4V4W - chains B0 and BU of the 52 polymer chains in the assembly; structure by electron microscopy, 15.00 A resolution (very low resolution: no residue pairs are listed; an interface is given only as per-side residue counts).

# Chain B0
Molecule: 23S ribosomal RNA
From: Escherichia coli
Sequence (2740 nucleotides; each row starts with the number of its first residue; note: 147 numbers in that range are skipped by the numbering (no residue carries them; nothing is unmodelled there)):
    16 CGUACACGGU GGAUGCCCUG GCAGUCA
    44 AGGCGAUGAA GGACGUGCUA AUCUGCGAUA AGCGUCGGUA AGGUGAUAUG AACCGUU
   102 UAACCGGCGA UUUCCGAAUG GGGAA
   128 CCC
   140 CG
   149 AUCAUU
   161 AUCCA
   172 AAUGAGGCGA ACCGGGGGAA CUGAAACAUC UAAGUACCCC GAGGAAAAGA AAUCAACCGA
   232 GAUUCCCCCA GUAGCGGCGA GCGAACGGGG AGCAGCCC
   271 GAGCCU
   278 AAUCAGUGUG UGUGUU
   295 GUGGAAGCGU CUGGAAAGGC GCGCGAUACA GGGUGACAGC CCCGUACAC
   347 AAUGCACAUG CUGU
   362 AGCUCGAUGA GUAGGGCGGG
   383 C
   385 CGUGGUA
   393 CCUGUCUGAA UAUGGGGGGA CCAUCCUCCA AGGCUAAAUA CUC
   437 UGACUGACCG AUAGUGAACC AGUACCGUGA GGGAAAGGCG AAAAGAACCC CGGCGAGGGG
   497 AGUGAAAAAG AACCUGAAAC CGUGUACGUA CAAGCAGUGG GAGGCACCUU AUGCGUGUUA
   557 UGGCGUGCCU UUUGUAUAAU GGGUCAGCGA CUUAUAUUCU GUAGCAAGGU UAACC
   617 GGGGAGCCGA AGGGAAACCG AGUCUUAAC
   647 GGGCGUUAAG UUGCAGGGUA UAGACCCGAA ACCCGGUGAU CUAGCCAUGG GCAGGUUGAA
   707 GGUUGGGUAA CACUAACUGG AGGACCGAAC CGACUAAUGU UGAAAAAUUA GCGGAUGACU
   767 UGUGGCUGGG GGUGAAAGGC CAAUCAAACC GGGAGAUAGC UGGUUCUCCC CGAAAGCUAU
   827 UUAGGUAGCG CCUCGUGAAU
   848 CAUCUCCGGG GGUAGAGCAC UGUUUCGGCA AGGGGGUC
   891 GACUU
   897 CCAACCCGAU GCAAACUGCG AAUACCGGAG
   928 AUGUUAUCAC GGGAGACACA CGGCGGGUG
   958 UAACGUCCGU CGUGAAGAGG GAAACAACCC AGACCGC
   996 AGCUAAGGUC CCAAAGUCAU GGUUAAGUGG GAAACGAUGU GGGAAGGCCC AGACAGCCAG
  1056 GAUGUUGGCU UAGAAGCAGC CAUCAUUUAA AGAAAGCGUA AUAGCUCACU GGUCGAGUCG
  1116 GCCUGCGCGG AAGAUGUA
  1135 CGGGGCUAAA CCAUGCACCG AAGCUGCGGC AGCGACG
  1173 UUAUGCGUUG UUGGGUAGGG GAGCGUUCUG UA
  1206 GCCUGCGAAG GUGUGCUGUG AGGCAUGCUG GAGGUAUCAG AAGUGCGAAU GCUGACAUAA
  1266 GUAACGAUAA AGCGGGUGAA AAGCCCGCUC GCCGGAAGAC CAAGGGUUCC UGUCCAACGU
  1326 UAAUCGGGGC AGGGUGAGUC GA
  1349 CCCUAAGGCG AGGCCGAAAG GCGUAGUCGA UGGGAAACAG GUUAAUAUUC CUGUACUUGG
  1409 UGUGUGGGUG AUGGAGGGAC GGAGAAGGCU AUGUUAUGCC AAGCUAUGGC UGCUGGUUGG
  1469 UACGCUCAAG GGCGAUCGGG UCAGAAAAUC UACCGGUCAC AUGCCUCAGA CGUAUCGGGA
  1529 GCUUCCUCGG AAGCGAAGUA ACAAA
  1555 GCCCU
  1561 CUUCCAGGAA AAGCUUCUAA ACGUUGAAAC AUGUCAAAUC GUACCCCAAA CCGACACAGG
  1621 UGGUCAGGUA GAGAAUACCA
  1642 GGCGCUUGAG AGAACUCGGG UGAAGGAACU AGGCAAAAUG GUGCCGUAAC UUCGGGAGAA
  1702 GGCACGCUGA U
  1716 UAG
  1728 CUCGC
  1741 CUG
  1746 AUCAGUCGAA GAUACCAGCU GGCUGCAACU GUUUAUUAAA AACACAGCAC UGUGCAAACA
  1806 CGAAAGUGGA CGUAUACGGU GUGACGCCUG CCCGGUGCCG GAAGGUUAA
  1859 UGGGGUU
  1869 GCAA
  1877 AGCUCU
  1887 CGAAGCCCCG GUAAACGGCG GCCGUAACUA UAACGGUCCU AAGGUAGCGA AAUUCCUUGU
  1947 CGGGUAAGUU CCGACCUGCA CGAAUGGCGU AAUGAUGGCC AGGCUGUCUC CACCCGAGAC
  2007 UCAGUGAAAU UGAACUCGCU GUGAAGAUGC AGUGUACCCG CGGCAAGACG GAAAGACCCC
  2067 GUGAACCUUU ACUAUAGCUU GACACUGAAC AUUGAGCCUU GAUGUGUAGG AUAGGUGGGA
  2127 GGCUUUGAAG UGUGGACGCC AGUCUGCAUG GAGCCGGCCU UGAAAUACCA CCCUUUAAUG
  2187 UUUGAUGUUC UAAC
  2207 CCG
  2211 AAUCCGG
  2223 GGACAGUGUC UGGUGGGUAG UUUGACUGGG GCGGUCUCCU CCUAAAGAGU AACGGAGGAG
  2283 CACGAAGGUU GGCUAAUCCU GG
  2310 CAUCAGGAGG UUAGUGCAAU GGCAUAAGCC AGCUUGACUG CGAGCGUGAC GGCGCGAGCA
  2370 GGUGCGAAAG CAGGUCAUAG UGAUCCGGUG GU
  2403 CUGAAUGGAA GGGCCAUCG
  2423 UCAACGGA
  2433 AAAGGUACUC CGGGGAUAAC AGGCUGAUAC CGCCCAAGAG UUCAUAUCGA CGGCGGUGUU
  2493 UGGCACCUCG AUGUCGGCUC AUCACAUCCU GGGGCUGAAG UAGGUCCCAA GGGUAUGGCU
  2553 GUUCGCCAUU UAAAGUGGUA CGCGAGCUGG GUUUAGAACG UCGUGAGACA GUUCGGUCCC
  2613 UAUCUGCCGU GGGCG
  2631 GAGAACUGAG GGGGGCUGCU CCUAGUACGA GAGGACCGGA GUGGACGCAU CACUGGUGUU
  2691 CGGGUUGUCA
  2702 GCCA
  2707 UGGCACUGCC CGGUAGCUAA AUGCGG
  2734 AGAGAUAAGU GCUGAAAGCA UCUAAGCACG AAACUUGCCC CGAGAUGAGU UCUCCC
  2808 GAAGGAACGU UGAAGACGAC GACGUUGAUA GGCCGGGUGU GUAAGCGCAG CAAUGCGUUG
  2868 AGCUAACCGG UACUAAUGAA CCGAGGUCUU GACCA

# Chain BU
Name: 50S ribosomal protein L27
From: Escherichia coli
Reference sequence: P0A7L8 (RL27_ECOLI); residues 1-84 here correspond to UniProt positions 2-85 (UniProt number = residue number + 1)
Chain sequence (84 residues; each row starts with the number of its first residue):
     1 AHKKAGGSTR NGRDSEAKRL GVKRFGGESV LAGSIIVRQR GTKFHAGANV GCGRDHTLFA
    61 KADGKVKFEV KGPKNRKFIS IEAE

# How chain B0 and chain BU interact
At this resolution (15 A) residue pairs are not listed: 30 residues of chain B0 and 33 of chain BU lie at the interface.

# Overview
30 residues of chain B0 face 33 of chain BU across their interface.
Chain B0 is 23S ribosomal RNA and chain BU is 50S ribosomal protein L27, both from Escherichia coli; the
structure, Structure of a SecM-stalled E. coli ribosome complex obtained by fitting atomic models for RNA and
..., was determined by electron microscopy together with 4V4V from the same study.
